PDB entry 6WW5 | electron microscopy, 3.15 A resolution | chains E and F of the 6 polymer chains in the assembly

[Chain E]
Protein: Fab84 Heavy Chain
Organism: Homo sapiens
Sequence (261 residues; row label = number of the first residue in the row; numbers below 1 keep their minus sign (Met-25 is residue -25)):
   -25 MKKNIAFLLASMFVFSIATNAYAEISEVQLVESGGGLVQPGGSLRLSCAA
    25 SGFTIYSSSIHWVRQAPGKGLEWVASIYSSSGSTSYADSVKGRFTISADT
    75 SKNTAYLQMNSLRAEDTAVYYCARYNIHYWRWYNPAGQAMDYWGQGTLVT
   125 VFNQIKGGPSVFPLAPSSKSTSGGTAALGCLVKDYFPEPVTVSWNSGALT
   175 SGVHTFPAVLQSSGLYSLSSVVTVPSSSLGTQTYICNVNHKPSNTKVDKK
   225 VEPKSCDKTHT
Disordered / not traced: -25 to 0, 229-235
Disulfides: Cys22-Cys96, Cys154-Cys210

[Chain F]
Protein: Fab84 Light Chain
Organism: Homo sapiens
Sequence (238 residues; numbered -23 to 214; the number before each row is that of its first residue; numbers below 1 keep their minus sign (Met-23 is residue -23)):
   -23 MKKNIAFLLASMFVFSIATNAYASDIQMTQSPSSLSASVGDRVTITCRAS
    27 QSVSSAVAWYQQKPGKAPKLLIYSASSLYSGVPSRFSGSRSGTDFTLTIS
    77 SLQPEDFATYYCQQRYGLLVTFGQGTKVEIKRTVAAPSVFIFPPSDSQLK
   127 SGTASVVCLLNNFYPREAKVQWKVDNALQSGNSQESVTEQDSKDSTYSLS
   177 STLTLSKADYEKHKVYACEVTHQGLSSPVTKSFNRGEC
Disordered / not traced: -23 to 3, 213-214
Disulfides: Cys23-Cys88, Cys134-Cys194

[Interface between chain E and chain F]
Residue-residue contacts - 62 pairs, chain E then chain F:
  Ser33(E) - Leu94(F)
  His35(E) - Leu94(F)
  His35(E) - Val96(F)
  Gln39(E) - Gln38(F)  hydrogen bond
  Gly44(E) - Tyr87(F)
  Leu45(E) - Gln38(F)
  Leu45(E) - Pro44(F)  hydrophobic
  Leu45(E) - Tyr87(F)
  Leu45(E) - Phe98(F)  hydrophobic
  Trp47(E) - Leu94(F)
  Trp47(E) - Leu95(F)  hydrophobic
  Trp47(E) - Val96(F)
  Ser50(E) - Leu94(F)  hydrogen bond (side chain-backbone)
  Ser57(E) - Leu94(F)
  Ser59(E) - Leu94(F)  hydrogen bond (side chain-backbone)
  Ser59(E) - Leu95(F)
  Tyr95(E) - Gly41(F)
  Tyr95(E) - Lys42(F)
  Tyr99(E) - Ala32(F)  hydrogen bond (side chain-backbone)
  Tyr99(E) - Arg91(F)  hydrogen bond
  Ile101(E) - Arg91(F)
  Gln112(E) - Tyr49(F)
  Ala113(E) - Tyr36(F)  hydrogen bond (backbone-side chain)
  Ala113(E) - Leu46(F)
  Ala113(E) - Tyr49(F)  hydrophobic
  Met114(E) - Tyr36(F)
  Met114(E) - Gln89(F)  hydrogen bond
  Met114(E) - Phe98(F)  hydrophobic
  Asp115(E) - Tyr55(F)  hydrogen bond
  Trp117(E) - Tyr36(F)  hydrophobic
  Trp117(E) - Pro44(F)
  Trp117(E) - Phe98(F)  hydrophobic
  Gly118(E) - Ala43(F)
  Phe136(E) - Ser123(F)
  Phe136(E) - Gln124(F)
  Pro137(E) - Ser121(F)
  Leu138(E) - Phe118(F)  hydrophobic
  Leu138(E) - Pro119(F)
  Leu138(E) - Val133(F)  hydrophobic
  Ala151(E) - Phe116(F)  hydrophobic
  Ala151(E) - Phe118(F)
  Leu155(E) - Ser131(F)
  Lys157(E) - Gln124(F)
  Lys157(E) - Thr129(F)
  Lys157(E) - Ser131(F)  hydrogen bond
  His178(E) - Asn137(F)  hydrogen bond
  His178(E) - Asp167(F)  salt bridge
  His178(E) - Ser174(F)  hydrogen bond
  Phe180(E) - Leu135(F)  hydrophobic
  Phe180(E) - Ser162(F)
  Phe180(E) - Thr164(F)
  Phe180(E) - Ser174(F)
  Phe180(E) - Leu175(F)
  Phe180(E) - Ser176(F)
  Pro181(E) - Ser162(F)  hydrogen bond (backbone-side chain)
  Pro181(E) - Val163(F)
  Val183(E) - Gln160(F)
  Leu184(E) - Gln160(F)
  Gln185(E) - Gln160(F)
  Gln185(E) - Thr180(F)  hydrogen bond
  Val195(E) - Leu135(F)  hydrophobic
  Thr197(E) - Asn137(F)  hydrogen bond
Interface residues without a listed pair, chain E (44 interface residues in all): Val37, Lys43, Ile51, Tyr52, Thr58, Val135, Ala139, Lys143, Thr149, Ala150, Leu152, Gly153
Interface residues without a listed pair, chain F (43 interface residues in all): Ala34, Ser50, Thr97, Gly99, Glu161, Ser208

[Summary]
The interface between chain E and chain F involves 44 residues on one side and 43 on the other, with 14
hydrogen bonds and 1 salt bridge. Polar pairs include His178(E)-Asp167(F), Gln39(E)-Gln38(F) and
Ser50(E)-Leu94(F).
Chain E is Fab84 Heavy Chain and chain F is Fab84 Light Chain, both from Homo sapiens; the structure,
Structure of VcINDY-Na-Fab84 in nanodisc, was determined by electron microscopy.
